Entry 8Z9C (electron microscopy, 3.01 A resolution); this record covers chains I and N of the 14 polymer chains in the assembly.

== Chain I ==
Name: Protein structure
Chain sequence (609 residues; row label = number of the first residue in the row):
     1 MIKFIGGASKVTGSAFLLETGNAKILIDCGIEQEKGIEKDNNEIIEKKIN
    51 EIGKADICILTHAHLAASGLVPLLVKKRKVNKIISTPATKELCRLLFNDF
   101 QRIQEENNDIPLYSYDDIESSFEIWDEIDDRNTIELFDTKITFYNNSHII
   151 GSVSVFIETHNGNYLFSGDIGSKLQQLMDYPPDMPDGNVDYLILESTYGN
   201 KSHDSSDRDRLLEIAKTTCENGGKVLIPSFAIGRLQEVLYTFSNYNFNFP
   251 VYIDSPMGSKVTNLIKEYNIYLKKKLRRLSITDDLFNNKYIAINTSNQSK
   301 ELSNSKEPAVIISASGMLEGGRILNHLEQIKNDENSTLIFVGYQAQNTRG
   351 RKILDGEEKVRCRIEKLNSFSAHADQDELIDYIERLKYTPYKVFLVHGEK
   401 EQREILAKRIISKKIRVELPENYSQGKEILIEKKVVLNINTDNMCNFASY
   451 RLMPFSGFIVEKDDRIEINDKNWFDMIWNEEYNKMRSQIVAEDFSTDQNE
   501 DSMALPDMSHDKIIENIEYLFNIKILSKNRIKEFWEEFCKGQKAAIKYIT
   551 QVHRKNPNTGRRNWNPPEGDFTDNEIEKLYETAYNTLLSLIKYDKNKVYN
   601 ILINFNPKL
Unresolved in the structure: 1-434, 490-503, 608-609

== Chain N ==
Molecule: 54-nt RNA strand
Sequence (54 nucleotides; numbered -16 to 37; the number before each row is that of its first residue; numbers below 1 keep their minus sign (C-16 is residue -16)):
   -16 CAGAAGAACACCUAAACGCGAAGCGCACCUAAUUUCGAAUCCAGCAUGAG
    34 AAGC
Unresolved in the structure: -11 to 1

== Chain I / chain N interface ==
Pairs across the interface (18):
  Ser527(I) - U17(N)  hydrogen bond to the phosphate
  Ser527(I) - U18(N)  phosphate contact
  Lys528(I) - U18(N)  hydrogen bond to the phosphate
  Lys528(I) - C19(N)  salt bridge to the phosphate
  Asn529(I) - U17(N)  hydrogen bond to the phosphate
  Asn529(I) - U18(N)  hydrogen bond to the phosphate
  Arg530(I) - U16(N)  salt bridge to the phosphate
  Arg530(I) - U17(N)  salt bridge to the phosphate
  Asn556(I) - U13(N)  hydrogen bond to the phosphate
  Asn558(I) - C12(N)  phosphate contact
  Asn558(I) - U13(N)  phosphate contact
  Thr559(I) - C12(N)  sugar contact
  Thr559(I) - U13(N)  sugar contact
  Asn563(I) - A14(N)  phosphate contact
  Asn563(I) - A15(N)  hydrogen bond to the sugar
  Asn563(I) - U16(N)  sugar contact
  Asn565(I) - U16(N)  hydrogen bond to the sugar
  Asn565(I) - U17(N)  sugar contact
Interface residues without a listed pair, chain I (12 interface residues in all): Ile525, Val552, Arg561

== Summary ==
12 residues of chain I face 8 of chain N across their interface, with 7 hydrogen bonds and 3 salt bridges.
Among the polar pairs are Asn563(I)-A15(N), Asn565(I)-U16(N) and Ser527(I)-U17(N).
Here chain I is Protein structure and chain N is a 54-nt RNA strand. Entry 8Z9C (Cryo-EM structure of
NTR-bound type VII CRISPR-Cas complex at substrate-engaged state I) was determined by electron microscopy,
deposited together with 8YHD, 8YHE, 8Z4J, 8Z4L, 8Z99 and 8Z9E.
